PDB entry 9ES8 | electron microscopy, 2.24 A resolution | chains C and H of the 18 polymer chains in the assembly

Chain C:
Name: Cytochrome f
Source organism: Spinacia oleracea
UniProt: P16013 (CYF_SPIOL); residues -34 to 285 here correspond to UniProt positions 1-320 (UniProt number = residue number + 35)
Amino-acid sequence (320 residues; each row starts with the number of its first residue; numbers below 1 keep their minus sign (Met-34 is residue -34)):
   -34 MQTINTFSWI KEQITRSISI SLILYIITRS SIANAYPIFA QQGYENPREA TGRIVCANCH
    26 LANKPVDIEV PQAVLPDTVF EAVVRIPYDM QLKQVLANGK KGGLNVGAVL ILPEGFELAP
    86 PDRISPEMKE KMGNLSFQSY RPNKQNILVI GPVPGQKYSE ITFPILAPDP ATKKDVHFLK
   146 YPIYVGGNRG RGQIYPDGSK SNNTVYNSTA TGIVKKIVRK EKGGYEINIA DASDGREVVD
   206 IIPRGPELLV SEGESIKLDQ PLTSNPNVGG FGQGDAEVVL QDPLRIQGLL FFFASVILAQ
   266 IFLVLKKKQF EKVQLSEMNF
Not modelled in the structure: -34 to 0, 196-201
UniProt features mapped onto this chain:
  - binding site (heme): Tyr1, Cys21, Cys24, His25
Covalently attached groups: heme c (HEC) linked to Cys24
Metal / ion sites: heme c Fe: Tyr1, His25
Ligand contacts: heme c (HEC): Tyr1, Pro2, Phe4, Ala5, Tyr9, Val20, Cys21, His25, Gln59, Gly68, Leu69, Asn70, Val71, Gly72, Ala73, Val74, Pro117, Asn153, Gly155, Arg156, Gly157, Ile159, Tyr160, Pro161

Chain H:
Name: Cytochrome b6-f complex subunit 8
Source organism: Spinacia oleracea
UniProt: P61045 (PETN_SPIOL); residue numbers follow UniProt; this construct covers 1-29
Amino-acid sequence (29 residues; row label = number of the first residue in the row):
     1 MDIVSLAWAA LMVVFTFSLS LVVWGRSGL
Ligand contacts: beta-carotene (BCR): Phe15, Ser18, Leu19

Interface between chain C and chain H:
Pairs across the interface - 9 pairs, chain C then chain H:
  Gln37(C) - Trp8(H)  hydrogen bond
  Phe258(C) - Ala10(H)  hydrophobic
  Phe258(C) - Leu11(H)  hydrophobic
  Phe258(C) - Val14(H)  hydrophobic
  Gln265(C) - Ser18(H)
  Gln265(C) - Leu21(H)
  Val269(C) - Trp24(H)  hydrophobic
  Lys272(C) - Gly25(H)  hydrogen bond (side chain-backbone)
  Lys273(C) - Trp24(H)  hydrogen bond (side chain-backbone)
Interface residues without a listed pair, chain C (11 interface residues in all): Pro248, Ile251, Leu255, Ile262, Ile266
Interface residues without a listed pair, chain H (12 interface residues in all): Ile3, Ala7, Phe17, Ser27

Summary:
11 residues of chain C face 12 of chain H across their interface; the contacts include 3 hydrogen bonds. Polar
pairs include Gln37(C)-Trp8(H), Lys272(C)-Gly25(H) and Lys273(C)-Trp24(H). Bound to chain H: beta-carotene.
Heme c is covalently linked to Cys24(C).
Here chain C is Cytochrome f and chain H is Cytochrome b6-f complex subunit 8, both from Spinacia oleracea.
Entry 9ES8 (Cryo-EM structure of Spinacia oleracea cytochrome b6f with decylplastoquinone bound at
plastoquionol reduction site) was determined by electron microscopy, deposited together with 9ES7 and 9ES9.
